4UMM - chains A and D of the 6 polymer chains in the assembly; structure by electron microscopy, 11.60 A resolution (very low resolution: no residue pairs are listed; an interface is given only as per-side residue counts).

== Chain A ==
Protein: Ecr-usp
From: Heliothis virescens
Amino-acid sequence (78 residues; row label = number of the first residue in the row):
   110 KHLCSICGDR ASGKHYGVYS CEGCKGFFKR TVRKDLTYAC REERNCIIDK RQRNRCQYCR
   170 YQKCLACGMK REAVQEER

== Chain D ==
Molecule: 20-nt DNA strand
Sequence (20 nucleotides; row label = number of the first residue in the row):
     1 GACAAGTGCA TTGAACCCTT

== Chain A / chain D interface ==
At this resolution (12 A) residue pairs are not listed: 11 residues of chain A and 6 of chain D lie at the interface.

== In short ==
11 residues of chain A and 6 residues of chain D are in contact.
Here chain A is Ecr-usp (Heliothis virescens) and chain D is a 20-nt DNA strand. Entry 4UMM (The Cryo-EM
structure of the palindromic DNA-bound USP-EcR nuclear receptor reveals an asymmetric organization with
allosteric ...) was determined by electron microscopy.
